Entry 8TCC (X-ray diffraction, 3.10 A resolution); this record covers chains B and D of the 4 polymer chains in the assembly.

[Chain B (and D)]
Protein: GTP cyclohydrolase FolE2
Source organism: Burkholderia pseudomallei
Notes: EC 3.5.4.16; chain D of this document is another copy of the same molecule, construct and numbering; everything in this record applies to it too
Reference sequence: A0A069BB45 (A0A069BB45_BURPE); residues 1-269 here = UniProt positions 1-269
Chain sequence (303 residues; numbered -33 to 269; the number before each row is that of its first residue; numbers below 1 keep their minus sign (Met-33 is residue -33)):
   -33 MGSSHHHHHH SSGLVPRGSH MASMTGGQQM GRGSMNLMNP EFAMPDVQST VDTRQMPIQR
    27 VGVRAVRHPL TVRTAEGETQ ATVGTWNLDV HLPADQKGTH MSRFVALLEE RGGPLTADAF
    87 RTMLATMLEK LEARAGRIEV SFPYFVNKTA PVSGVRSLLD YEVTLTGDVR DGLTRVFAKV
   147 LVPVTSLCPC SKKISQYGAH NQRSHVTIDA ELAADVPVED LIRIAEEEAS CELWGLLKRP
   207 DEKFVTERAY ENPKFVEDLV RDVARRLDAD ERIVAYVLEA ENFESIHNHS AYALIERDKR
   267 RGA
Disordered / not traced: -33 to 21, 167, 268-269 (chain D: -33 to 20, 138, 161, 267-269)
Covalently attached groups: dehydrocostus lactone, bound form (ZS9) linked to Cys154
Modified residues: Cys156 (S-nitroso-cysteine; SNC)
Construct notes: initiating methionine (-33); expression tag (-32 to 0)
Ion coordination: Mn2+: Glu208 (together with sulfite ion) (shared with 2 residues of chain A)
Small-molecule neighbours: dehydrocostus lactone, bound form (ZS9): Cys156, Ser157, His166, Gln168, Phe221, Glu250, His255

[Chain B / chain D interface]
Contacting residue pairs (54; chain B residue first):
  Met22(B) - Arg227(D)  hydrogen bond (backbone-side chain)
  Pro23(B) - Ile261(D)
  Ile24(B) - Ile261(D)  hydrophobic
  Gln25(B) - Leu260(D)
  Gln25(B) - Ile261(D)
  Gln25(B) - Glu262(D)  hydrogen bond (side chain-backbone)
  Arg26(B) - Tyr258(D)
  Arg26(B) - Ala259(D)
  Arg26(B) - Leu260(D)  hydrogen bond (backbone-backbone)
  Val27(B) - Tyr258(D)
  Val27(B) - Ala259(D)  hydrophobic
  Gly28(B) - Ala257(D)
  Gly28(B) - Tyr258(D)  hydrogen bond (backbone-backbone)
  Val29(B) - Ser256(D)
  Arg30(B) - His255(D)
  Arg30(B) - Ser256(D)  hydrogen bond (backbone-backbone)
  Ala31(B) - Asn254(D)
  Val32(B) - His255(D)
  Leu58(B) - Arg227(D)
  Pro59(B) - Arg227(D)
  Ala60(B) - Arg227(D)
  Gln62(B) - Arg227(D)
  Lys63(B) - Glu223(D)
  Lys63(B) - Arg227(D)
  Met67(B) - Val222(D)  hydrophobic
  Val71(B) - His255(D)
  Glu223(B) - Val27(D)
  Glu223(B) - Lys63(D)
  Glu223(B) - Gly64(D)
  Glu223(B) - Thr65(D)  hydrogen bond (side chain-backbone)
  Asp224(B) - Lys63(D)
  Arg227(B) - Met22(D)  hydrogen bond (side chain-backbone)
  Arg227(B) - Leu58(D)
  Arg227(B) - Pro59(D)
  Arg227(B) - Ala60(D)
  Arg227(B) - Gln62(D)  hydrogen bond (side chain-backbone)
  Arg227(B) - Lys63(D)  hydrogen bond (side chain-backbone)
  His255(B) - Val29(D)
  His255(B) - Arg30(D)
  His255(B) - Val32(D)
  His255(B) - Val71(D)
  Ser256(B) - Val29(D)
  Ser256(B) - Arg30(D)  hydrogen bond (backbone-backbone)
  Ala257(B) - Gly28(D)
  Ala257(B) - Met67(D)  hydrophobic
  Tyr258(B) - Arg26(D)
  Tyr258(B) - Val27(D)
  Tyr258(B) - Gly28(D)  hydrogen bond (backbone-backbone)
  Ala259(B) - Arg26(D)
  Leu260(B) - Ile24(D)
  Leu260(B) - Gln25(D)  hydrogen bond (backbone-backbone)
  Leu260(B) - Arg26(D)  hydrogen bond (backbone-backbone)
  Ile261(B) - Gln25(D)
  Glu262(B) - Gln25(D)  hydrogen bond (backbone-side chain)
Interface residues without a listed pair, chain B (35 interface residues in all): Gly64, Thr65, Phe221, Val222, Glu247, Asn254
Interface residues without a listed pair, chain D (32 interface residues in all): Ala31, Glu247

[Overview]
35 residues of chain B and 32 residues of chain D are in contact, with 14 hydrogen bonds. Polar pairs include
Met22(B)-Arg227(D), Gln25(B)-Glu262(D) and Glu223(B)-Thr65(D). Covalently linked dehydrocostus lactone, bound
form: at Cys154(B).
Both chains are GTP cyclohydrolase FolE2 (Burkholderia pseudomallei). Entry 8TCC (GTP Cyclohydrolase-IB with
dehydrocostus lactone) was determined by X-ray diffraction together with 8G6C and 8G8V from the same study.
